Entry 7EJK (electron microscopy, 3.40 A resolution); this record covers chains B and H of the 5 polymer chains in the assembly.

== Chain B ==
Molecule: Guanine nucleotide-binding protein G(I)/G(S)/G(T) subunit beta-1
Organism: Homo sapiens
UniProtKB: P62873 (GBB1_HUMAN); residue numbers follow UniProt; this construct covers 2-340
Sequence (349 residues; numbered -8 to 340; the number before each row is that of its first residue; numbers below 1 keep their minus sign (His-8 is residue -8)):
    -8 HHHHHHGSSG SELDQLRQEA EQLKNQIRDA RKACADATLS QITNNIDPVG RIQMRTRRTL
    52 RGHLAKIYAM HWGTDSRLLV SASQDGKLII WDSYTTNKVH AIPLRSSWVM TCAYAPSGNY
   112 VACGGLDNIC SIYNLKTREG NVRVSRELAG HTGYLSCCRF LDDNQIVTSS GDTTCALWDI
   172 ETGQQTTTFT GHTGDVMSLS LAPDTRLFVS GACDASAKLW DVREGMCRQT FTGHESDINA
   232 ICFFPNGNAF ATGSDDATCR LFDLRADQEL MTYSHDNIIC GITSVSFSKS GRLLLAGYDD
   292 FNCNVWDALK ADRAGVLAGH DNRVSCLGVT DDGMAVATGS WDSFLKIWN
Unresolved in the structure: -8 to 6
Construct notes: expression tag (-8 to 1)
Swiss-Prot annotation at these positions:
  - modified residue: Ser2 (N-acetylserine), His266 (Phosphohistidine)
  - natural variant: Leu30 (L30F: In MRD42; uncertain significance), Arg52 (R52G: In MRD42), Gly64 (G64V: In MRD42), Asp76 (D76E: In MRD42; D76G: In MRD42), Gly77 (G77S: In MRD42), Lys78 (K78R: In MRD42), Ile80 (I80N: In MRD42; I80T: In MRD42), His91 (H91R: In MRD42; uncertain significance), Ala92 (A92T: In MRD42), Pro94 (P94S: In MRD42), Leu95 (L95P: In MRD42), Arg96 (R96L: In MRD42), 5 further natural variant entries in UniProt

== Chain H ==
Molecule: scFv16
Organism: Mus musculus
Notes: antibody fragment or engineered binder
Sequence (307 residues; numbered -37 to 257 plus 15 insertion-coded residues; 3 numbers in that range are skipped by the numbering (no residue carries them; nothing is unmodelled there); the number before each row is that of its first residue; a row labelled like 120A-120O holds insertion residues (120A, then the next letters in order); numbers below 1 keep their minus sign (Met-37 is residue -37)):
   -37 MLLVNQSHQG FNKEHTSKMV SAIVLYVLLA AAAHSAFADV QLVESGGGLV QPGGSRKLSC
    23 SASGFAFSSF GMHWVRQAPE KGLEWVAYIS SGSGTIYYAD TVKGRFTISR DDPKNTLFLQ
    83 MTSLRSEDTA MYYCVRSIYY YGSSPFDFWG QGTTLTVS
120A-120O SGGGGSGGGGSGGGG
   124 SDIVMTQATS SVPVTPGESV SISCRSSKSL LHSNGNTYLY WFLQRPGQSP QLLIYRMSNL
   184 ASGVPDRFSG SGSGTAFTLT ISRLEAEDVG VYYCMQHLEY PLTFGAGTKL ELKGSLEVLF
   244 QGPAAAHHHH HHHH
Unresolved in the structure: -37 to 0, 120A-120O, 237-257
Cystine bridges: Cys22-Cys96, Cys147-Cys217

== Chain B / chain H interface ==
Residue-residue contacts (10):
  Arg68(B) with Tyr103(H)
  Val90(B) with Tyr102(H), hydrophobic
  Arg129(B) with Asp1(H), salt bridge; Val2(H); Arg98(H)
  Glu130(B) with Gly26(H); Phe27(H); Ala28(H); Phe32(H)
  Gly131(B) with Phe32(H)
Interface residues without a listed pair, chain B (8 interface residues in all): Asp66, Leu69, His91

== Summary ==
The interface between chain B and chain H involves 8 residues on one side and 9 on the other; the contacts
include 1 salt bridge. Its one salt-bridged contact is Arg129(B)-Asp1(H).
Here chain B is Guanine nucleotide-binding protein G(I)/G(S)/G(T) subunit beta-1 (Homo sapiens) and chain H is
scFv16 (Mus musculus). Entry 7EJK (Structure of the alpha2A-adrenergic receptor GoA signaling complex bound to
oxymetazoline) was determined by electron microscopy together with 7EJ0, 7EJ8 and 7EJA from the same study.
